Entry 6OGY (electron microscopy, 3.40 A resolution); this record covers chains K and L of the 13 polymer chains in the assembly.

# Chain K (and L)
Molecule: Inner capsid protein VP2
Source organism: Rotavirus A
Notes: chain L of this document is another copy of the same molecule, construct and numbering; everything in this record applies to it too
UniProtKB: G0YZK0 (G0YZK0_9REOV); residues 1-887 here = UniProt positions 1-887
Sequence (887 residues; numbered 1 to 887; the number before each row is that of its first residue):
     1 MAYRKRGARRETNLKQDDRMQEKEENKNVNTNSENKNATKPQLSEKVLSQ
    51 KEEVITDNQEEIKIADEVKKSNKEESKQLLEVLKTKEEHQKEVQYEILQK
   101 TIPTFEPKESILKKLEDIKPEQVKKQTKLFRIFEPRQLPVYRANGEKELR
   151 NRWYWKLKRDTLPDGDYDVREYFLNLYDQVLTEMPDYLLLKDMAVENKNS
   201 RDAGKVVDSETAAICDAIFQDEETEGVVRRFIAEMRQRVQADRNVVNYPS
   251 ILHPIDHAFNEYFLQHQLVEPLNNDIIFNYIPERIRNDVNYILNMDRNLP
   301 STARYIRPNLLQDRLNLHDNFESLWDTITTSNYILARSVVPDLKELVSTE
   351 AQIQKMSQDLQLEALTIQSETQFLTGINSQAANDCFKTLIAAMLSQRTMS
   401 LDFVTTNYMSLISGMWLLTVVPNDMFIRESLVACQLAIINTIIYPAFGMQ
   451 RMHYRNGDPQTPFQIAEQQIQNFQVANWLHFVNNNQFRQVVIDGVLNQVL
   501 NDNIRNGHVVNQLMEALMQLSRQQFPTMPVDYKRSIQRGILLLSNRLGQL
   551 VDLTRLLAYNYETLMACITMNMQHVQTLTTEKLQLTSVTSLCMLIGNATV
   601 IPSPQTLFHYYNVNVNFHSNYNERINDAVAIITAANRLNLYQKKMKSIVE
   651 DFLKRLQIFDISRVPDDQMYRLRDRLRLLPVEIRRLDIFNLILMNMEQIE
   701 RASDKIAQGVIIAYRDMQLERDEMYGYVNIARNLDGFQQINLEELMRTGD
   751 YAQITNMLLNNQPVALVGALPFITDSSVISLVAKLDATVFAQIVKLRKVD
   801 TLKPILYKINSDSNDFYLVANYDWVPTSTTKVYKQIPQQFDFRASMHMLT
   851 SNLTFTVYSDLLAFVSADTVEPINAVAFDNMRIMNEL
Unresolved in the structure: 1-60 (chain L: 1-82)

# Interface between chain K and chain L
Pairs across the interface (44; chain K residue first):
  Asn320(K) with Leu541(L); Asn545(L), hydrogen bond
  Glu322(K) with Arg538(L), salt bridge; Leu541(L)
  Asp326(K) with Gln358(L)
  Ile427(K) with Arg534(L)
  Glu429(K) with Asp531(L); Arg534(L), salt bridge
  Asn456(K) with Thr527(L)
  Gly457(K) with Pro526(L); Met528(L)
  Leu578(K) with Gln358(L); Asp359(L); Gln361(L), hydrogen bond (backbone-side chain)
  Tyr641(K) with Arg882(L), hydrogen bond (backbone-side chain); Leu887(L)
  Gln642(K) with Ile873(L)
  Lys643(K) with Leu887(L)
  Lys644(K) with Asn597(L), hydrogen bond; Leu887(L)
  Met645(K) with Leu887(L)
  Ser662(K) with Ala351(L)
  Arg663(K) with Ala351(L); Gln354(L); Lys355(L)
  Pro665(K) with Gln352(L)
  Asp666(K) with Val347(L)
  Asp667(K) with Asn545(L); Arg546(L); Gln549(L)
  Gln668(K) with Lys355(L)
  Tyr670(K) with Gln549(L); Asn597(L); Glu886(L); Leu887(L), hydrophobic
  Arg671(K) with Asn545(L)
  Arg673(K) with Glu886(L); Leu887(L)
  Arg747(K) with Val870(L); Asn874(L)
  Thr748(K) with Val870(L)
  Gly749(K) with Ile292(L)
  Arg797(K) with Asn294(L); Asp296(L), salt bridge
Interface residues without a listed pair, chain K (32 interface residues in all): Ser323, Arg428, Thr577, Thr579, Val664, Asp750
Interface residues without a listed pair, chain L (30 interface residues in all): Pro529, Val530

# Overview
The interface between chain K and chain L involves 32 residues on one side and 30 on the other, with 4
hydrogen bonds and 3 salt bridges. Among the polar pairs are Glu322(K)-Arg538(L), Glu429(K)-Arg534(L) and
Arg797(K)-Asp296(L).
Chain K and chain L are both Inner capsid protein VP2 (Rotavirus A); the structure, In situ structure of
Rotavirus RNA-dependent RNA polymerase at duplex-open state, was determined by electron microscopy (same
publication as 6OGZ).
